7F96 - chain A; structure by X-ray diffraction, 2.58 A resolution.

# Chain A
Name: Proline--tRNA ligase
From: Plasmodium falciparum 3D7
Notes: EC 6.1.1.15
Reference sequence: Q8I5R7 (SYP_PLAF7); residue numbers follow UniProt; this construct covers 254-746
Chain sequence (497 residues; numbered 250 to 746; the number before each row is that of its first residue):
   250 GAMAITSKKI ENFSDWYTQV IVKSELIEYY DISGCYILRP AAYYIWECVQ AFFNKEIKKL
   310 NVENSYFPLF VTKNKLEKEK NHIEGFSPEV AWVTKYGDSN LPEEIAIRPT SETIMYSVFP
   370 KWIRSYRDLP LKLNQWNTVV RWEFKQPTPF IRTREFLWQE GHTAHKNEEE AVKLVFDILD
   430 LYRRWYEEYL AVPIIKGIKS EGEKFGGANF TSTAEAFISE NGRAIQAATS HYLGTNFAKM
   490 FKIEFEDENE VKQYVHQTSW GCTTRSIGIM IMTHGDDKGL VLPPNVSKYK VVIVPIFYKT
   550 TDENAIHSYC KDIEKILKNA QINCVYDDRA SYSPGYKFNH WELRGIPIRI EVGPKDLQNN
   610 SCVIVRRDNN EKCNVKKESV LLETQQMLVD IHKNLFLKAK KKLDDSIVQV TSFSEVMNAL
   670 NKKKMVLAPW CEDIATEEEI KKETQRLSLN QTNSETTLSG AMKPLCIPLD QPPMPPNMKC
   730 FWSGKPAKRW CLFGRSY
Unresolved in the structure: 330-334, 700-704
Differences from the reference sequence: expression tag (250-253)
Curated features (UniProtKB/Swiss-Prot):
  - binding site (ATP): Arg390 to Lys394, Arg401 to Phe405, Gln475 to Ala477, Thr512 to Arg514
  - binding site (L-proline): Arg390, His480
Ligand contacts:
  - L-proline (JE6; N-[4-[(3S)-3-cyano-3-cyclopropyl-2-oxidanylidene-pyrrolidin-1-yl]-6-methyl-pyridin-2-yl]-2-phenyl-ethanamide): Arg390, Glu392, Lys394, Gln395, Pro396, Phe399, Ile400, Arg401, Thr402, Arg403, Phe405, Trp407, Gln475, Ala476, Ala477, Thr478, Gly510, Cys511, Thr512, Arg514
  - proline (PRO): Thr359, Glu361, Arg390, Trp407, Glu409, His411, Phe454, Thr478, His480, Ser508, Trp509, Gly510
From the paper describing this entry:
  - binding site for L-proline: Arg390, Phe405
  - conformationally variable residues (side-chain flip): Arg401, Thr478

# Summary
Bound to chain A: L-proline and proline. UniProt lists 16 ATP-binding residues and L-proline-binding residues
Arg390 and His480. The paper reports a binding site for L-proline at Arg390 and Phe405; conformational
variability at Arg401 and Thr478.
Chain A is Proline--tRNA ligase (Plasmodium falciparum 3D7); the structure, Plasmodium falciparum Prolyl-tRNA
Synthetase (PfPRS) in Complex with L-proline and compound L95, was determined by X-ray diffraction, deposited
together with 7F97.
